8SWW - chains D and F of the 8 polymer chains in the assembly; structure by electron microscopy, 3.40 A resolution.

Chain D:
Molecule: Transmembrane protein gp41
Source organism: Human immunodeficiency virus 1
Chain sequence (153 residues; each row starts with the number of its first residue):
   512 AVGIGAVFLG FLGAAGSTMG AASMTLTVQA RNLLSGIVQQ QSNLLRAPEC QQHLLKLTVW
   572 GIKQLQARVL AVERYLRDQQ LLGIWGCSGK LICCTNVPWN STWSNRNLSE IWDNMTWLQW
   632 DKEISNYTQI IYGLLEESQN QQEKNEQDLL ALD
Not modelled in the structure: 512-521, 548-567, 609-619, 658-664
Disulfide bonds: Cys598-Cys604
Reported in the primary citation:
  - mutagenesis - N611A: increased binding to experimental group

Chain F:
Molecule: Surface protein gp120
Source organism: Human immunodeficiency virus 1
Chain sequence (516 residues; numbered -4 to 513 plus 1 insertion-coded residue; 3 numbers in that range are skipped by the numbering (no residue carries them; nothing is unmodelled there); the number before each row is that of its first residue; numbers below 1 keep their minus sign (Met-4 is residue -4)):
    -4 MDAMKRGLCC VLLLCGAVFV SPSQEIHARF RRGARAENLW VTVYYGVPVW KDAETTLFCA
    56 SDAKAYETKK HNVWATHCCV PTDPNPQEIH LENVTEEFNM WKNNMVEQMH TDIISLWDQS
   116 LKPCVKLTPL CVTLQCTNVT NNITDDMRGE LKNCSFNMTT ELRDKKQKVY SLFYRLDVVQ
   176 INENQGNRSN NSNKEYRLIN CNTSAITQAC PKVSFEPIPI HYCAPAGFAI LKCKDKKFNG
   236 TGPCTNVSTV QCTHGIKPVV STQLLLNGSL AEEEVIIRSE NITNNAKNIL VQLNESVQIN
   296 CTRPNNNTRK SIRI
   312 GPGQWFYATG DI
  323A I
   324 GDIRQAHCNV SKATWNETLG KVVKQLRKHF GNNTIIRFAN SSGGDLEVTT HSFNCGGEFF
   384 YCNTSGLFNS TWISN
   400 TSVQGSNSTG SNDSITLPCR IKQIINMWQR IGQAMYAPPI QGVIRCVSNI TGLILTRDGG
   460 STNSTTETFR PGGGDMRDNW RSELYKYKVV KIEPLGVAPT RCKRRVVGRR RRRR
Not modelled in the structure: -4 to 35, 59-65, 178-187, 400-410, 502-513
Disulfide bonds: Cys54-Cys73, Cys119-Cys205, Cys126-Cys196, Cys131-Cys149, Cys218-Cys247, Cys228-Cys239, Cys296-Cys331, Cys378-Cys445, Cys385-Cys418
Covalently attached groups: N-acetylglucosamine (NAG) linked to Asn88, Asn152, Asn234, Asn241, Asn262, Asn276, Asn295, Asn301, Asn332, Asn339, Asn392
Reported in the primary citation:
  - mutagenesis - T465N: decreased binding to control group

Chain D / chain F interface:
Residue-residue contacts (57; chain D residue first):
  Phe522(D) with Ile84(F); Ile491(F), hydrophobic
  Leu523(D) with Trp45(F), hydrophobic; Leu86(F)
  Gly524(D) with Ile84(F); Leu86(F)
  Ala526(D) with Pro43(F); Trp45(F), hydrophobic
  Gly527(D) with Glu87(F); Asn88(F); Val89(F)
  Met530(D) with Ala497(F), hydrophobic
  Leu537(D) with Tyr40(F); Gly41(F); Val42(F)
  Gln540(D) with Gly41(F), hydrogen bond (side chain-backbone); Val42(F); Pro43(F)
  Leu544(D) with Pro493(F), hydrophobic
  Arg585(D) with Ala221(F), hydrogen bond (side chain-backbone); Phe223(F)
  Asp589(D) with Tyr40(F), hydrogen bond; Pro493(F)
  Leu592(D) with Leu494(F), hydrophobic
  Leu593(D) with Val38(F), hydrophobic; Leu494(F), hydrophobic
  Trp596(D) with Leu494(F), hydrophobic
  Cys598(D) with Val38(F), hydrophobic
  Leu602(D) with Val38(F); Tyr39(F); Tyr40(F), hydrogen bond (backbone-backbone)
  Ile603(D) with Val38(F); Tyr39(F), hydrophobic
  Cys604(D) with Thr37(F); Val38(F), hydrogen bond (backbone-backbone)
  Cys605(D) with Cys501(F), disulfide
  Thr606(D) with Val36(F), hydrogen bond (side chain-backbone); Val38(F)
  Glu621(D) with Arg500(F), salt bridge
  Trp623(D) with Tyr39(F); Ala497(F), hydrophobic; Pro498(F), hydrogen bond (side chain-backbone); Thr499(F)
  Trp628(D) with Val42(F), hydrophobic; Val44(F), hydrophobic; Val496(F); Ala497(F), hydrophobic
  Leu629(D) with Pro43(F); Val44(F); Trp45(F)
  Trp631(D) with Val496(F); Ala497(F), hydrophobic; Pro498(F)
  Asp632(D) with Val44(F)
  Ile642(D) with Val36(F), hydrophobic; Val496(F), hydrophobic
  Leu646(D) with Val38(F), hydrophobic
Other interface residues (no listed pair), chain D (40 interface residues in all): Ala525, Ala533, Ser534, Thr536, Ala541, Gly547, Trp571, Gln575, Gln590, Lys601, Ile635, Tyr643
Other interface residues (no listed pair), chain F (34 interface residues in all): Phe53, His72, His85, Gly222, Ala224, Thr244, Lys490, Gly495
Disulfides between the chains: Cys605(D)-Cys501(F)

In short:
The interface between chain D and chain F involves 40 residues on one side and 34 on the other, with 1
disulfide bond, 7 hydrogen bonds and 1 salt bridge. Among the polar pairs are Glu621(D)-Arg500(F),
Gln540(D)-Gly41(F) and Arg585(D)-Ala221(F). The paper reports that N611A of chain D increases binding to
experimental group; T465N of chain F reduces binding to control group.
Chain D is Transmembrane protein gp41 and chain F is Surface protein gp120, both from Human immunodeficiency
virus 1; the structure, BG505 Boost2 SOSIP.664 in complex with NHP polyclonal antibody IF3, was determined by
electron microscopy together with 8T2E, 8T2F, 8SWV and 8SWX from the same study.
